PDB entry 6S1K | electron microscopy, 8.38 A resolution (very low resolution: no residue pairs are listed; an interface is given only as per-side residue counts) | chains A and E of the 16 polymer chains in the assembly

[Chain A]
Molecule: Chemotaxis protein CheA
From: Escherichia coli str. K-12 substr. MG1655star
Notes: EC 2.7.13.3
UniProt: P07363 (CHEA_ECOLI); numbering as in UniProt (aligned over 1-654)
Sequence (654 residues; row label = number of the first residue in the row):
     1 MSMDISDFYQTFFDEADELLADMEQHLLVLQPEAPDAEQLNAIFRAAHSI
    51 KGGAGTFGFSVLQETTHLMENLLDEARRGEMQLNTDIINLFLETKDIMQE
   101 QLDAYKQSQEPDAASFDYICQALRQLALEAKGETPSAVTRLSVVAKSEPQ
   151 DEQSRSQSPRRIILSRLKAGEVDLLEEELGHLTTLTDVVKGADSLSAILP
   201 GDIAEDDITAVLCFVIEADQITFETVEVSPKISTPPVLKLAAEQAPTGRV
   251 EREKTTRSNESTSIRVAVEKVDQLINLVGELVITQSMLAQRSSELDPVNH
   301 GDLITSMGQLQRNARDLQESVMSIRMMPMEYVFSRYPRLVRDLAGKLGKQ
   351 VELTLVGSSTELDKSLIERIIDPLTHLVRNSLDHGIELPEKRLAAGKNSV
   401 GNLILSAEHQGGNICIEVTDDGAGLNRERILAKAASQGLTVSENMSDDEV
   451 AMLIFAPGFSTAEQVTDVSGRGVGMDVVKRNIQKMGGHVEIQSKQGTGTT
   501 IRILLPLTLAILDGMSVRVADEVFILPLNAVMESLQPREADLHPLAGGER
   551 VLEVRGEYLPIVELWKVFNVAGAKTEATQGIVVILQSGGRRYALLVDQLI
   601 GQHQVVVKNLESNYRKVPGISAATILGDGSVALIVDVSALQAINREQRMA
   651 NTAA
Unresolved in the structure: 1-263, 647-654
Swiss-Prot annotation at these positions:
  - modified residue: His48 (Phosphohistidine)
From the paper describing this entry:
  - contacts within the chain: Asp272-Arg325 (salt bridge), Arg325-Asp363 (salt bridge), Met327-Leu362 (from molecular simulation)
  - conformationally variable residues: Ser320 to Val332 (from molecular simulation)

[Chain E]
Molecule: Methyl-accepting chemotaxis protein I
From: Escherichia coli str. K-12 substr. MG1655star
UniProt: P02942 (MCP1_ECOLI); residue numbers follow UniProt; this construct covers 1-551
Sequence (551 residues; each row starts with the number of its first residue):
     1 MLKRIKIVTSLLLVLAVFGLLQLTSGGLFFNALKNDKENFTVLQTIRQQQ
    51 STLNGSWVALLQTRNTLNRAGIRYMMDQNNIGSGSTVAELMESASISLKQ
   101 AEKNWADYEALPRDPRQSTAAAAEIKRNYDIYHNALAELIQLLGAGKINE
   151 FFDQPTQGYQDGFEKQYVAYMEQNDRLHDIAVSDNNASYSQAMWILVGVM
   201 IVVLAVIFAVWFGIKASLVAPMNRLIDSIRHIAGGDLVKPIEVDGSNEMG
   251 QLAESLRHMQGELMRTVGDVRNGANAIYSGASEIATGNNDLSSRTEQQAA
   301 SLEETAASMEQLTATVKQNAENARQASHLALSASETAQRGGKVVDNVVQT
   351 MRDISTSSQKIADIISVIDGIAFQTNILALNAAVEAARAGEQGRGFAVVA
   401 GEVRNLAQRSAQAAREIKSLIEDSVGKVDVGSTLVESAGETMAEIVSAVT
   451 RVTDIMGEIASASDEQSRGIDQVGLAVAEMDRVTQQNAALVEESAAAAAA
   501 LEEQASRLTEAVAVFRIQQQQRETSAVVKTVTPAAPRKMAVADSEENWET
   551 F
Unresolved in the structure: 1-339, 442-551
Swiss-Prot annotation at these positions:
  - region: Arg64 to Arg73 (The 3 Arg may form a positively charged pocket, which binds the alpha-carboxyl group of the attractant AA)
  - modified residue: Gln297 (Glutamate methyl ester (Gln)), Glu304 (Glutamate methyl ester (Glu)), Gln311 (Glutamate methyl ester (Gln)), Glu493 (Glutamate methyl ester (Glu)), Glu502 (Glutamate methyl ester (Glu))

[How chain A and chain E interact]
At this resolution (8 A) residue pairs are not listed: 14 residues of chain A and 8 of chain E lie at the interface.

[Summary]
Chain A and chain E form an interface of 14 and 8 residues respectively. From the paper: conformational
variability at Ser320(A); contacts within the chain involving Asp272(A), Arg325(A) and Asp363(A) among others.
Chain A is Chemotaxis protein CheA and chain E is Methyl-accepting chemotaxis protein I, both from Escherichia
coli str. K-12 substr. MG1655star; the structure, E. coli Core Signaling Unit, carrying QQQQ receptor
mutation, was determined by electron microscopy.
